PDB entry 5JTO | solution NMR | chains B and C of the 8 polymer chains in the assembly

[Chain B (and C)]
Name: Protein-export protein SecB
Source organism: Escherichia coli O157:H7
Notes: chain C of this document is another copy of the same molecule, construct and numbering; everything in this record applies to it too
UniProt: P0AG88 (SECB_ECO57); residue numbers follow UniProt; this construct covers 1-155
Sequence (155 residues; each row starts with the number of its first residue):
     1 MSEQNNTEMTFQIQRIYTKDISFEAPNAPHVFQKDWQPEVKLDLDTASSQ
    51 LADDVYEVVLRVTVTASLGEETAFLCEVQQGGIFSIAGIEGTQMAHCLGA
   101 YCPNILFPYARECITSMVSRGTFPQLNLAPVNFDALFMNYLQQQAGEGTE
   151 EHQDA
What the authors report for this chain:
  - mutagenesis - V40A/L42A/L44A (40-fold): decreased binding to Alkaline phosphatase

[Interface between chain B and chain C]
Residue-residue contacts (17; chain B residue first):
  E112(B) with S116(C); R120(C)
  T115(B) with S119(C); Q125(C)
  S116(B) with E112(C)
  S119(B) with R111(C); T115(C); Q125(C); N127(C)
  R120(B) with E112(C)
  T122(B) with N127(C)
  F123(B) with Q125(C)
  Q125(B) with S119(C); F123(C); P124(C); Q125(C)
  N127(B) with T122(C)
Also at the interface, not in a pair above, chain B (10 interface residues in all): P124

[In short]
10 residues of chain B face 11 of chain C across their interface. The paper reports that V40A/L42A/L44A of
chain B reduce binding to Alkaline phosphatase.
Both chains are Protein-export protein SecB (Escherichia coli O157:H7). Entry 5JTO (The structure of chaperone
SecB in complex with unstructured proPhoA binding site d) was determined by solution NMR (same publication as
5JTL, 5JTM, 5JTN, 5JTP, 5JTQ and 5JTR).
